PDB entry 7TJ2 | electron microscopy, 3.20 A resolution | chains E and G of the 8 polymer chains in the assembly

== Chain E ==
Name: Uridylate-specific endoribonuclease nsp15
Source organism: Severe acute respiratory syndrome coronavirus 2
Notes: EC 4.6.1.-
UniProt: P0DTD1 (R1AB_SARS2); residues 2-347 here correspond to UniProt positions 6453-6798 (UniProt number = residue number + 6451)
Sequence (350 residues; numbered -2 to 347; the number before each row is that of its first residue; numbers below 1 keep their minus sign (Ser-2 is residue -2)):
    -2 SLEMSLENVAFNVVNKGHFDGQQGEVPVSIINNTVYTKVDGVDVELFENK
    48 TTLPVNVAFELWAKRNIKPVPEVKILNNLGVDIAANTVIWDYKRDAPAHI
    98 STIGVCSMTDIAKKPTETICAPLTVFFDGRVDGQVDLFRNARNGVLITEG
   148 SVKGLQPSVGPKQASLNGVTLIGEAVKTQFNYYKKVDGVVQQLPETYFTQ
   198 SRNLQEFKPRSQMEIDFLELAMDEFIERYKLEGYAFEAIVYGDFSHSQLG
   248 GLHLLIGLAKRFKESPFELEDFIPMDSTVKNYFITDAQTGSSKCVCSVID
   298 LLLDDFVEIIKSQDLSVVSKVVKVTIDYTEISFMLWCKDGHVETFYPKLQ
Not modelled in the structure: -2, 346-347
Differences from the reference sequence: expression tag (-2 to 1); engineered mutation Ala235 (His6686 in P0DTD1)
UniProt features mapped onto this chain:
  - active site: His250 (Proton acceptor), Lys290 (For uridylate-specific endoribonuclease nsp15 activity)
  - binding site (uracil): Lys290 to Ser294, Thr341 to Lys345
  - site: Lys290 (Transition state stabilizer), Ser294 (Uracil recognition site), Gln347 (Cleavage)
From the paper describing this entry:
  - binding site for the 52-nt RNA strand (chain G): Trp333
  - catalytic residues: His250, Lys290
  - mutagenesis - H235A: abolished catalytic activity
  - mutagenesis - W333A: decreased catalytic activity on ssRNA
  - mutagenesis - W333A: decreased catalytic activity on dsRNA
  - mutagenesis - E340A: increased catalytic activity

== Chain G ==
Molecule: 52-nt RNA strand
Sequence (52 nucleotides; numbered 1 to 52; the number before each row is that of its first residue):
     1 GGAGGUAGUAGGUUGUAUAGUAGUAAGACCAGACCCUAGACCAAUUCAUG
    51 CC
Not modelled in the structure: 1-5, 37-52

== Interface between chain E and chain G ==
Residue-residue contacts - 4 pairs, chain E then chain G:
  Lys111(E) - G12(G)  phosphate contact
  Thr113(E) - G11(G)  hydrogen bond to the phosphate
  Asp133(E) - U9(G)  hydrogen bond to the sugar
  Asn137(E) - A10(G)  sugar contact

== Summary ==
Chain E and chain G each contribute 4 residues to their interface; the contacts include 2 hydrogen bonds.
Among the polar pairs are Asp133(E)-U9(G) and Thr113(E)-G11(G). From the paper: catalytic residues His250(E)
and Lys290(E); H235A of chain E abolishes catalytic activity; 3 substitutions were tested in all.
Here chain E is Uridylate-specific endoribonuclease nsp15 (Severe acute respiratory syndrome coronavirus 2)
and chain G is a 52-nt RNA strand. Entry 7TJ2 (SARS-CoV-2 endoribonuclease Nsp15 bound to dsRNA) was
determined by electron microscopy, deposited together with 7TQV.
